PDB entry 6O7U | electron microscopy, 3.10 A resolution | chains a and c of the 15 polymer chains in the assembly

== Chain a ==
Molecule: V-type proton ATPase subunit a, Golgi isoform
From: Saccharomyces cerevisiae
UniProtKB: P37296 (STV1_YEAST); residues 1-890 here = UniProt positions 1-890
Sequence (912 residues; each row starts with the number of its first residue):
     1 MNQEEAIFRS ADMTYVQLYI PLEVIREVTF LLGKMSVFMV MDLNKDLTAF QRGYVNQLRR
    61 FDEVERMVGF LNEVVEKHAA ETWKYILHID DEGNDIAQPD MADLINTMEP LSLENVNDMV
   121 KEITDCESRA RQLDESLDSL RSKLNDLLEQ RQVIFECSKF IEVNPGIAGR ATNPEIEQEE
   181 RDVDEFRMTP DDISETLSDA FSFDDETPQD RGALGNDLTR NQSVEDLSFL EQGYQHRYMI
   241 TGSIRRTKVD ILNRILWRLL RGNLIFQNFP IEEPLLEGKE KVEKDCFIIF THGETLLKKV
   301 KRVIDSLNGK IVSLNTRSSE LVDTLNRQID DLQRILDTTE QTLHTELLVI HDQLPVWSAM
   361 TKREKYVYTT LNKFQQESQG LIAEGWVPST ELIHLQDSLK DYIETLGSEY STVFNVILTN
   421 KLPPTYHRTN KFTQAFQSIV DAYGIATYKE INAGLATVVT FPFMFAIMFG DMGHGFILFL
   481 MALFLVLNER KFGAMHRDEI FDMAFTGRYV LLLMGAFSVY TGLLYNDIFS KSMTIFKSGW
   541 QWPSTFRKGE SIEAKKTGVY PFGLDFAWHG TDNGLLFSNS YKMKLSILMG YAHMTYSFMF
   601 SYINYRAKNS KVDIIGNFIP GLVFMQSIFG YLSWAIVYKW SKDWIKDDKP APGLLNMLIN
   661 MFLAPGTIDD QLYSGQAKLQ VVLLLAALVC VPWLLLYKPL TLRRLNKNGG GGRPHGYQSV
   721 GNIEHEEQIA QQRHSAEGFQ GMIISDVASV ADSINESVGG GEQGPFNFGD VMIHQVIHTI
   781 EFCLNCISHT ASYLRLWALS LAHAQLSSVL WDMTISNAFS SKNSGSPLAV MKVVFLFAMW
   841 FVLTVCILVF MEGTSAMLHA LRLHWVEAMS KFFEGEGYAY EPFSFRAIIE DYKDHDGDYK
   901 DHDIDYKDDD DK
Not modelled in the structure: 1-3, 79-110, 165-237, 273-281, 708-765, 889-912
Curated features (UniProtKB/Swiss-Prot):
  - modified residue: Met1 (N-acetylmethionine), Ser223 (Phosphoserine), Ser228 (Phosphoserine)
From the paper describing this entry:
  - catalytic residues: Asp471, Asp527, Glu781, Asn785, His789, His803
  - conformationally variable residues (order/disorder transition): His78 to Leu111
  - specificity-determining residues: Arg606, Lys608, Lys611

== Chain c ==
Molecule: V-type proton ATPase subunit c''
From: Saccharomyces cerevisiae
UniProtKB: P23968 (VATO_YEAST); residues 1-213 here = UniProt positions 1-213
Sequence (213 residues; each row starts with the number of its first residue):
     1 MNKESKDDDM SLGKFSFSHF LYYLVLIVVI VYGLYKLFTG HGSDINFGKF LLRTSPYMWA
    61 NLGIALCVGL SVVGAAWGIF ITGSSMIGAG VRAPRITTKN LISIIFCEVV AIYGLIIAIV
   121 FSSKLTVATA ENMYSKSNLY TGYSLFWAGI TVGASNLICG IAVGITGATA AISDAADSAL
   181 FVKILVIEIF GSILGLLGLI VGLLMAGKAS EFQ
Not modelled in the structure: 1-16
Curated features (UniProtKB/Swiss-Prot):
  - site: Glu108 (Essential for proton translocation)
  - mutagenesis: Glu108 (E108D: Partial inactivation; E108L/Q/V: Inactivation)

== How chain a and chain c interact ==
Residue-residue contacts (26):
  Ala442(a) - Thr98(c)
  Tyr443(a) - Thr98(c)
  Tyr443(a) - Lys99(c)
  Tyr443(a) - Ile102(c)
  Ile659(a) - Leu204(c)  hydrophobic
  Leu663(a) - Leu204(c)  hydrophobic
  Ile777(a) - Val186(c)  hydrophobic
  Ile780(a) - Phe190(c)  hydrophobic
  Leu784(a) - Ile189(c)  hydrophobic
  Leu784(a) - Ile193(c)  hydrophobic
  Ile787(a) - Leu196(c)  hydrophobic
  Ser788(a) - Tyr113(c)  hydrogen bond
  Ala791(a) - Ile112(c)
  Ala791(a) - Ile116(c)  hydrophobic
  Leu794(a) - Ile116(c)  hydrophobic
  Arg795(a) - Glu108(c)  salt bridge
  Arg795(a) - Ile112(c)
  Trp797(a) - Ile119(c)  hydrophobic
  Ala798(a) - Ile112(c)  hydrophobic
  Ala798(a) - Leu115(c)  hydrophobic
  Arg862(a) - Ile105(c)
  Arg862(a) - Glu108(c)  salt bridge
  Trp865(a) - Thr98(c)
  Trp865(a) - Leu101(c)  hydrophobic
  Val866(a) - Ile102(c)  hydrophobic
  Val866(a) - Ile105(c)  hydrophobic
Other interface residues (no listed pair), chain a (22 interface residues in all): Leu655, Asn656, Glu781, Ser792, His859
Other interface residues (no listed pair), chain c (22 interface residues in all): Val109, Leu185, Ser192, Leu203, Gly207
Interface features reported in the paper:
  - specific contacts: Arg795(a)-Glu108(c), Arg862(a)-Glu108(c)

== Summary ==
Chain a and chain c each contribute 22 residues to their interface; the contacts include 1 hydrogen bond and 2
salt bridges. Among the polar pairs are Arg795(a)-Glu108(c), Arg862(a)-Glu108(c) and Ser788(a)-Tyr113(c). The
paper describes contacts between Arg795(a) and Glu108(c) and Arg862(a) and Glu108(c). From the paper:
catalytic residues Asp471(a), Asp527(a) and Glu781(a) among others; specificity determinants Arg606(a),
Lys608(a) and Lys611(a).
Here chain a is V-type proton ATPase subunit a, Golgi isoform and chain c is V-type proton ATPase subunit c'',
both from Saccharomyces cerevisiae. Entry 6O7U (Saccharomyces cerevisiae V-ATPase Stv1-VO) was determined by
electron microscopy, deposited together with 6O7T, 6O7V, 6O7W and 6O7X.
